PDB entry 6TH4 | X-ray diffraction, 2.12 A resolution | chains C and E of the 5 polymer chains in the assembly

[Chain C]
Molecule: Tubulin alpha chain
From: Ovis aries
Chain sequence (451 residues; row label = number of the first residue in the row):
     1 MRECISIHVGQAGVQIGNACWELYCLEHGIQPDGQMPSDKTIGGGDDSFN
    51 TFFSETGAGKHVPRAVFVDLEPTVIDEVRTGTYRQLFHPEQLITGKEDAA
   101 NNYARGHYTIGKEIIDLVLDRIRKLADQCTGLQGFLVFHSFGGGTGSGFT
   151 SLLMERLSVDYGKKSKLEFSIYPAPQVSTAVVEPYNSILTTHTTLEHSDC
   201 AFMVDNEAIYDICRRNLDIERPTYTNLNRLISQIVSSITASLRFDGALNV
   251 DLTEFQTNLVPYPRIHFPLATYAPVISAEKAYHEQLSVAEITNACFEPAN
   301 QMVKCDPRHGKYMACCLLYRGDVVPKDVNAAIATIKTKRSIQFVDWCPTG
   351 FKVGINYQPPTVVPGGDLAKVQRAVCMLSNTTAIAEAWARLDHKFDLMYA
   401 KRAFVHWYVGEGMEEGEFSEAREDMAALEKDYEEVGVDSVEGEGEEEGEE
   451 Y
Not modelled in the structure: 39-44, 282, 442-451
Ligand contacts:
  - GTP (guanosine-5'-triphosphate): Gly10, Gln11, Ala12, Gln15, Ile16, Asp69, Asp98, Ala99, Ala100, Asn101, Ser140, Gly142, Gly143, Gly144, Thr145, Gly146, Ile171, Pro173, Val177, Ser178, Thr179, Glu183, Asn206, Tyr224, Leu227, Asn228, Ile231
  - N9B (1,2,3,9-tetramethoxy-6-methylidene-5H-cyclohepta[a]naphthalen-8-one): Asn101, Thr179, Ala180, Val181

[Chain E]
Molecule: Stathmin-4
From: Rattus norvegicus
UniProtKB: P63043 (STMN4_RAT), isoform P63043-3; residues 4-145 here correspond to UniProt positions 75-216 (UniProt number = residue number + 71)
Chain sequence (143 residues; each row starts with the number of its first residue):
     3 XADMEVIELNKATSGQSWEVILKPPSFDGVPEFNASLPRRRDPSLEEIQK
    53 KLEAAEERRKYQEAELLKHLAEKREHEREVIQKAIEENNNFIKMAKEKLA
   103 QKMESNKENREAHLAAMLERLQEKDKHAEEVRKNKELKEEASR
Not modelled in the structure: 3, 34-43, 142-145
Differences from the reference sequence: acetylation (3); conflict Ala4 (Ser75 in P63043); engineered mutation Ala14 (Cys85 in P63043), Trp20 (Phe91 in P63043)
Modified / non-standard residues: ACE (acetyl group) at position 3
Curated features (UniProtKB/Swiss-Prot):
  - modified residue: Ser19 (Phosphoserine)

[Chain C / chain E interface]
Pairs across the interface (24; chain C residue first):
  His107(C) with Lys104(E)
  Tyr108(C) with Met105(E); Asn108(E); Lys109(E), hydrogen bond (side chain-backbone); Arg112(E)
  Thr109(C) with Arg112(E)
  Glu155(C) with Leu101(E); Lys104(E), salt bridge
  Arg156(C) with Leu101(E)
  Ser158(C) with Phe93(E); Ile94(E)
  Val159(C) with Ile94(E)
  Gly162(C) with Asn90(E); Ile94(E)
  Lys163(C) with Asn90(E), hydrogen bond (backbone-side chain)
  Thr193(C) with Lys104(E)
  His197(C) with Phe93(E)
  Gly410(C) with His115(E), hydrogen bond (backbone-side chain)
  Glu411(C) with Arg112(E), salt bridge
  Gly412(C) with Asn108(E); Asn111(E), hydrogen bond (backbone-side chain); Arg112(E)
  Glu414(C) with Ser107(E), hydrogen bond; Asn111(E), hydrogen bond
Other interface residues (no listed pair), chain C (20 interface residues in all): Tyr103, Leu152, Glu196, Met413, Glu417
Other interface residues (no listed pair), chain E (15 interface residues in all): Ala86, Ala97, Lys98

[In short]
20 residues of chain C face 15 of chain E across their interface, with 6 hydrogen bonds and 2 salt bridges.
Among the polar pairs are Glu155(C)-Lys104(E), Glu411(C)-Arg112(E) and Tyr108(C)-Lys109(E). Ligands of chain
C: GTP and compound N9B.
Here chain C is Tubulin alpha chain (Ovis aries) and chain E is Stathmin-4 (Rattus norvegicus). Entry 6TH4
(Tubulin-inhibitor complex) was determined by X-ray diffraction.
